PDB entry 1SEU | X-ray diffraction, 3.00 A resolution | chains D and A of the 4 polymer chains in the assembly

== Chain D ==
Molecule: 22-nt DNA strand
Sequence (22 nucleotides; each row starts with the number of its first residue):
   101 AAAAATTTTTCCAAGTCTTTTT

== Chain A ==
Molecule: DNA topoisomerase I
Source organism: Homo sapiens
Notes: EC 5.99.1.2
Reference sequence: P11387 (TOP1_HUMAN); residue numbers follow UniProt; this construct covers 174-765
Amino-acid sequence (592 residues; numbered 174 to 765; the number before each row is that of its first residue):
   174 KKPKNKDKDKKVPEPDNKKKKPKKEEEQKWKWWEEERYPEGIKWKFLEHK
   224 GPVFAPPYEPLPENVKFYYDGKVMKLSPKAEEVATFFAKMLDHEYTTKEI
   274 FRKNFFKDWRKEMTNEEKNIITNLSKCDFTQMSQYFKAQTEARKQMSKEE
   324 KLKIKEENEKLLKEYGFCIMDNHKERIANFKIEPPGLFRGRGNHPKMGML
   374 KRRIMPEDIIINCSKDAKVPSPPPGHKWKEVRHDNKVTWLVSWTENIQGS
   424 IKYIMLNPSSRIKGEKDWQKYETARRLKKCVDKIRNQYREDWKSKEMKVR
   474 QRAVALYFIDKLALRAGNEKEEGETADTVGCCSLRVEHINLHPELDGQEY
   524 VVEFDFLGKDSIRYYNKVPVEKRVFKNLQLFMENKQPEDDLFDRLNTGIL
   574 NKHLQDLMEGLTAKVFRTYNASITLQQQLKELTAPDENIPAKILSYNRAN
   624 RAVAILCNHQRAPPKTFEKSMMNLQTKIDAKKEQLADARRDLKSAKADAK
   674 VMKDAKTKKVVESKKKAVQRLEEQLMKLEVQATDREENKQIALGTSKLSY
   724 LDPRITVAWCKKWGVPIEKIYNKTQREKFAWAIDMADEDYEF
Disordered / not traced: 174-200
Differences from the reference sequence: engineered mutation Ser-722 (Asn in P11387); modified residue (723)
Modified / non-standard residues: Tyr-723 (o-phosphotyrosine; PTR)
Small-molecule neighbours: SA3 (2,10-dihydroxy-12-(beta-D-glucopyranosyl)-6,7,12,13-tetrahydroindolo[2,3-a]pyrrolo[3,4-c]carbazole-5,7-dione): Ala-351, Asn-352, Glu-356, Arg-364, Tyr-426, Met-428, Ser-722
Swiss-Prot annotation at these positions:
  - region (Interaction with DNA): Lys-425, Tyr-426, Arg-488 to Lys-493, Thr-585 to Lys-587
  - active site: Tyr-723 (O-(3'-phospho-DNA)-tyrosine intermediate)
  - site (Interaction with DNA): Arg-316, Arg-364, Trp-412, Lys-443, Thr-501, Lys-532, Asn-574, His-632, Lys-650
  - modified residue: Lys-280 (N6-acetyllysine), Ser-506 (Phosphoserine)
  - cross-link (Glycyl lysine isopeptide (Lys-Gly)): Lys-204 (interchain with G-Cter in SUMO2), Lys-336 (interchain with G-Cter in SUMO2), Lys-549 (interchain with G-Cter in SUMO2), Lys-642 (interchain with G-Cter in SUMO2), Lys-700 (interchain with G-Cter in SUMO2), Lys-712 (interchain with G-Cter in SUMO2)
  - natural variant: Lys-326 (K326R: In breast cancer), Met-370 (M370T: In CPT-resistant leukemia), Asp-533 (D533G: In CPT-resistant leukemia), Ser-722 (N722S: In CPT-resistant leukemia; this construct carries the variant), Thr-729 (T729A: In CPT-resistant lung cancer)
  - mutagenesis: Lys-532 (K532A: Almost abolishes enzyme activity; K532R: Strongly reduced enzyme activity), Tyr-723 (Y723F: No change in CPT-induced clearing from nuclei)

== Interface between chain D and chain A ==
Contacting residue pairs - 32 pairs, chain D then chain A:
  DT106(D) with Ser-643(A), phosphate contact; Leu-647(A), phosphate contact
  DT108(D) with Lys-746(A), sugar contact
  DT109(D) with Lys-746(A), salt bridge to the phosphate
  DT110(D) with Asn-331(A), phosphate contact
  DA113(D) with Phe-361(A), phosphate contact; Arg-362(A), hydrogen bond to the phosphate; Gly-363(A), hydrogen bond to the phosphate; Arg-364(A), hydrogen bond to the base; Lys-374(A), salt bridge to the phosphate; Lys-425(A), base contact
  DA114(D) with Phe-361(A), phosphate contact; Gly-363(A), phosphate contact; Arg-364(A), hydrogen bond to the phosphate; His-367(A), salt bridge to the phosphate; Gln-421(A), hydrogen bond to the phosphate; Lys-532(A), phosphate contact; Asp-533(A), sugar contact
  DG115(D) with Lys-493(A), salt bridge to the phosphate; Thr-501(A), hydrogen bond to the phosphate; Lys-532(A), sugar contact; Asp-533(A), phosphate contact
  DT116(D) with Arg-488(A), phosphate contact; Ala-489(A), phosphate contact; Gly-490(A), phosphate contact; Asn-491(A), hydrogen bond to the phosphate; Lys-587(A), phosphate contact
  DC117(D) with Asn-574(A), hydrogen bond to the phosphate; Thr-585(A), phosphate contact; Ala-586(A), hydrogen bond to the phosphate; Lys-587(A), hydrogen bond to the phosphate
  DT118(D) with Thr-585(A), phosphate contact
Other interface residues (no listed pair), chain D (13 interface residues in all): DA105, DT107, DC112
Other interface residues (no listed pair), chain A (29 interface residues in all): Lys-354, Leu-360, Gly-531, Asn-646, Arg-708

== In short ==
13 residues of chain D face 29 of chain A across their interface, with 10 hydrogen bonds and 4 salt bridges.
Polar contacts include DA113(D)/Arg-364(A), DA113(D)/Arg-362(A) and DA113(D)/Gly-363(A). Ligands of chain A:
compound SA3.
Chain D is a 22-nt DNA strand and chain A is DNA topoisomerase I (Homo sapiens); the structure, Human DNA
Topoisomerase I (70 Kda) In Complex With The Indolocarbazole SA315F and Covalent Complex With ..., was
determined by X-ray diffraction, deposited together with 1T8I and 1SC7.
